1KJF - chains A and P of the 3 polymer chains in the assembly; structure by X-ray diffraction, 2.00 A resolution.

Chain A:
Name: Pol polyprotein
From: Human immunodeficiency virus 1
Notes: EC 3.4.23.16; fragment: hiv-1 protease, residues 57-155
UniProtKB: P03369 (POL_HV1A2); residues 1-99 here correspond to UniProt positions 57-155 (UniProt number = residue number + 56)
Sequence (99 residues; numbered 1 to 99; the number before each row is that of its first residue):
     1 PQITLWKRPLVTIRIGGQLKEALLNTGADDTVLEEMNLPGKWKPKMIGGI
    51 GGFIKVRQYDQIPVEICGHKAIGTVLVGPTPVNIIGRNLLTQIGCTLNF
Sequence notes: engineered mutation Lys7 (Gln63 in P03369), Asn25 (Asp81 in P03369)

Chain P:
Name: Gag polyprotein
Notes: fragment: p1-p6 SUBSTRATE PEPTIDE, RESIDUES 443-452
UniProtKB: P20875 (POL_HV1JR); residues 1-10 here correspond to UniProt positions 443-452 (UniProt number = residue number + 442)
Sequence (10 residues; each row starts with the number of its first residue):
     1 RPGNFLQSRP

How chain A and chain P interact:
Residue-residue contacts (22):
  Arg8(A) - Ser8(P)
  Asn25(A) - Asn4(P)
  Asn25(A) - Leu6(P)
  Gly27(A) - Gly3(P)
  Gly27(A) - Asn4(P)
  Gly27(A) - Phe5(P)  hydrogen bond (backbone-backbone)
  Ala28(A) - Gly3(P)
  Ala28(A) - Asn4(P)
  Asp29(A) - Gly3(P)  hydrogen bond (backbone-backbone)
  Val32(A) - Asn4(P)
  Gly48(A) - Arg1(P)
  Gly48(A) - Pro2(P)
  Gly48(A) - Gly3(P)  hydrogen bond (backbone-backbone)
  Gly48(A) - Asn4(P)  hydrogen bond (backbone-backbone)
  Gly49(A) - Asn4(P)
  Ile50(A) - Leu6(P)
  Ile50(A) - Gln7(P)
  Phe53(A) - Arg1(P)
  Pro81(A) - Leu6(P)  hydrophobic
  Val82(A) - Leu6(P)  hydrophobic
  Ile84(A) - Asn4(P)
  Ile84(A) - Leu6(P)  hydrophobic
Interface residues without a listed pair, chain A (16 interface residues in all): Leu23, Asp30, Ile47

Summary:
16 residues of chain A face 8 of chain P across their interface; the contacts include 4 hydrogen bonds.
Backbone hydrogen bonds pair Gly27(A)-Phe5(P), Asp29(A)-Gly3(P) and Gly48(A)-Gly3(P).
Here chain A is Pol polyprotein (Human immunodeficiency virus 1) and chain P is Gag polyprotein. Entry 1KJF
(Substrate shape determines specificity of recognition recognition for HIV-1 protease: analysis of crystal
structures of six ...) was determined by X-ray diffraction together with 1KJ4, 1KJ7, 1KJG and 1KJH from the
same study.
